Entry 7KI0 (electron microscopy, 2.50 A resolution); this record covers chains B and N of the 6 polymer chains in the assembly.

== Chain B ==
Molecule: Guanine nucleotide-binding protein G(I)/G(S)/G(T) subunit beta-1
Organism: Homo sapiens
UniProt: P62873 (GBB1_HUMAN); numbering as in UniProt (aligned over 2-340)
Chain sequence (340 residues; row label = number of the first residue in the row):
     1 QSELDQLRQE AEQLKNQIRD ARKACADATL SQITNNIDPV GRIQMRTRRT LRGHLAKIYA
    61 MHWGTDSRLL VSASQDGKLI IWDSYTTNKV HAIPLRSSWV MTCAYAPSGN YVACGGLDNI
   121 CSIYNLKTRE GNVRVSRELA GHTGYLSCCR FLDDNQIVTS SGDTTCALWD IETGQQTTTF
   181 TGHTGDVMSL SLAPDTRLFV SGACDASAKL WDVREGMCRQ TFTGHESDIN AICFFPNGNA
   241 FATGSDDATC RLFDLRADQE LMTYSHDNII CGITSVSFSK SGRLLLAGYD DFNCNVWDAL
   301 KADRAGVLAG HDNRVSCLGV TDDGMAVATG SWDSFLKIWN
Not modelled in the structure: 1-2
Construct notes: expression tag (1)
Swiss-Prot annotation at these positions:
  - modified residue: Ser-2 (N-acetylserine), His-266 (Phosphohistidine)
  - natural variant: Leu-30 (L30F: In MRD42; uncertain significance), Arg-52 (R52G: In MRD42), Gly-64 (G64V: In MRD42), Asp-76 (D76E: In MRD42; D76G: In MRD42), Gly-77 (G77S: In MRD42), Lys-78 (K78R: In MRD42), Ile-80 (I80N: In MRD42; I80T: In MRD42), His-91 (H91R: In MRD42; uncertain significance), Ala-92 (A92T: In MRD42), Pro-94 (P94S: In MRD42), Leu-95 (L95P: In MRD42), Arg-96 (R96L: In MRD42), 5 further natural variant entries in UniProt

== Chain N ==
Molecule: Nb35
Organism: Lama glama
Chain sequence (128 residues; row label = number of the first residue in the row):
     1 QVQLQESGGG LVQPGGSLRL SCAASGFTFS NYKMNWVRQA PGKGLEWVSD ISQSGASISY
    61 TGSVKGRFTI SRDNAKNTLY LQMNSLKPED TAVYYCARCP APFTRDCFDV TSTTYAYRGQ
   121 GTQVTVSS
Not modelled in the structure: 127-128
Disulfides: Cys-22/Cys-96, Cys-99/Cys-107

== How chain B and chain N interact ==
Residue-residue contacts (22):
  Arg-8(B) / Gln-120(N)
  Lys-15(B) / Gln-1(N)
  Thr-184(B) / Thr-114(N)
  Cys-204(B) / Tyr-117(N)  hydrogen bond (backbone-side chain)
  Asp-205(B) / Ala-116(N)
  Asp-205(B) / Tyr-117(N)
  Ala-206(B) / Tyr-117(N)  hydrogen bond (backbone-side chain)
  Glu-226(B) / Val-2(N)
  Glu-226(B) / Gly-26(N)
  Glu-226(B) / Phe-27(N)
  Glu-226(B) / Thr-28(N)
  Glu-226(B) / Tyr-32(N)
  Glu-226(B) / Arg-98(N)  hydrogen bond (backbone-side chain)
  Glu-226(B) / Tyr-117(N)
  Ser-227(B) / Tyr-32(N)
  Ser-227(B) / Arg-98(N)
  Ser-227(B) / Pro-100(N)  hydrogen bond (side chain-backbone)
  Ser-227(B) / Ala-101(N)
  Ser-227(B) / Tyr-117(N)
  Asp-228(B) / Tyr-117(N)  hydrogen bond
  Asp-246(B) / Pro-102(N)
  Ile-270(B) / Phe-103(N)
Other interface residues (no listed pair), chain B (15 interface residues in all): Thr-223, Gly-224, His-225, Asp-247

== In short ==
The chain B/chain N interface involves 15 residues from each chain; the contacts include 5 hydrogen bonds.
Among the polar pairs are Cys-204(B)/Tyr-117(N), Ala-206(B)/Tyr-117(N) and Glu-226(B)/Arg-98(N).
Chain B is Guanine nucleotide-binding protein G(I)/G(S)/G(T) subunit beta-1 (Homo sapiens) and chain N is Nb35
(Lama glama); the structure, Semaglutide-bound Glucagon-Like Peptide-1 (GLP-1) Receptor in Complex with Gs
protein, was determined by electron microscopy, deposited together with 7KI1.
